Entry 7RTI (X-ray diffraction, 2.05 A resolution); this record covers chains B and C of the 4 polymer chains in the assembly.

Chain B:
Molecule: 15-nt DNA strand
Sequence (15 nucleotides; numbered 16 to 30; the number before each row is that of its first residue):
    16 TTACCGTGGG AAAGA

Chain C:
Protein: Recombining binding protein suppressor of hairless
From: Mus musculus
UniProtKB: P31266 (SUH_MOUSE); numbering as in UniProt (aligned over 53-474)
Sequence (423 residues; numbered 52 to 474; the number before each row is that of its first residue):
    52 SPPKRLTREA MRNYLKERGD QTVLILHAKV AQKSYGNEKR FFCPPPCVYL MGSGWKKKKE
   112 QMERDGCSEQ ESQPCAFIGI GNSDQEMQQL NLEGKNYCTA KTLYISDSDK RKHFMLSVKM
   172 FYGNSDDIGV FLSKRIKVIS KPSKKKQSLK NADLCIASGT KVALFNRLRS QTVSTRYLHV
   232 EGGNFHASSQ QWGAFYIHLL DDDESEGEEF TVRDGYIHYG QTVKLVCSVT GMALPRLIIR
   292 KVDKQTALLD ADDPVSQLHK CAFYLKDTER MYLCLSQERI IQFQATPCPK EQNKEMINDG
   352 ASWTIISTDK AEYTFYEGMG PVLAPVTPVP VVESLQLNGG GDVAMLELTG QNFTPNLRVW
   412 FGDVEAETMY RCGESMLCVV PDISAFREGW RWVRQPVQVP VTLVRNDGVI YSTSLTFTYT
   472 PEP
Unresolved in the structure: 390-392
Construct notes: expression tag (52)
Reported in the primary citation:
  - mutagenesis - F261A, F261A/A284V, A284V: decreased signaling in response to Notch target genes Lgmn, Hes1 and Hey1

How chain B and chain C interact:
Contacting residue pairs (15):
  DG21(B) / Lys-90(C)  sugar contact
  DG21(B) / Phe-92(C)  phosphate contact
  DG21(B) / Ser-221(C)  hydrogen bond to the base
  DG21(B) / Gln-222(C)  base contact
  DG21(B) / Thr-223(C)  hydrogen bond to the phosphate
  DT22(B) / Glu-89(C)  base contact
  DT22(B) / Arg-91(C)  phosphate contact
  DT22(B) / Phe-92(C)  hydrogen bond to the phosphate
  DT22(B) / Arg-218(C)  salt bridge to the phosphate
  DT22(B) / Ser-221(C)  sugar contact
  DT22(B) / Thr-223(C)  hydrogen bond to the phosphate
  DG23(B) / Arg-91(C)  hydrogen bond to the base
  DG23(B) / Arg-218(C)  salt bridge to the phosphate
  DG23(B) / Ser-221(C)  hydrogen bond to the sugar
  DG25(B) / Lys-192(C)  hydrogen bond to the base
Other interface residues (no listed pair), chain B (6 interface residues in all): DG24, DA26
Other interface residues (no listed pair), chain C (10 interface residues in all): Cys-94

In short:
6 residues of chain B face 10 of chain C across their interface; the contacts include 7 hydrogen bonds and 2
salt bridges. Among the polar pairs are DG21(B)/Ser-221(C), DG23(B)/Arg-91(C) and DG25(B)/Lys-192(C). From the
paper: F261A, F261A/A284V and A284V of chain C reduce signaling in response to Notch target genes Lgmn, Hes1
and Hey1.
Chain B is a 15-nt DNA strand and chain C is Recombining binding protein suppressor of hairless (Mus
musculus); the structure, X-ray structure of RBPJ-L3MBTL3(dT62)-DNA complex, was determined by X-ray
diffraction, deposited together with 7RTE.
